PDB entry 1URQ | X-ray diffraction, 2.00 A resolution | chains A and C of the 4 polymer chains in the assembly

# Chain A
Name: M-tomosyn isoform
From: Rattus norvegicus
Reference sequence: Q9Z152 (Q9Z152); residue numbers follow UniProt; this construct covers 1050-1109
Chain sequence (63 residues; row label = number of the first residue in the row):
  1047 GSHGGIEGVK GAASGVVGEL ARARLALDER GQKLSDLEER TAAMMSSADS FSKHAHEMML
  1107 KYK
Not modelled in the structure: 1047-1050, 1109

# Chain C
Name: Synaptosomal-associated protein 25
From: Rattus norvegicus
Notes: fragment: t-snare coiled-coil homology 1, residues 7-83
Reference sequence: P13795 (SN25_HUMAN); numbering as in UniProt (aligned over 7-83)
Chain sequence (80 residues; row label = number of the first residue in the row):
     4 GSHMRNELEE MQRRADQLAD ESLESTRRML QLVEESKDAG IRTLVMLDEQ GEQLDRVEEG
    64 MNHINQDMKE AEKNLKDLGK
Not modelled in the structure: 4-15
Sequence notes: conflict Asp58 (Asn in P13795), Val60 (Asn in P13795), Asn65 (Asn in P13795), His66 (Asn in P13795), Gln69 (Asn in P13795), Lys79 (Asn in P13795)

# Interface between chain A and chain C
Residue-residue contacts (8; chain A residue first):
  Arg1076(A) with Leu50(C); Gln53(C), hydrogen bond
  Thr1087(A) with Met64(C)
  Met1090(A) with Met64(C), hydrophobic; Ile67(C), hydrophobic
  Phe1097(A) with Met71(C), hydrophobic
  Met1104(A) with Leu81(C), hydrophobic; Lys83(C)
Also at the interface, not in a pair above, chain C (9 interface residues in all): Ala74, Leu78

# Summary
The interface between chain A and chain C involves 5 residues on one side and 9 on the other, with 1 hydrogen
bond. The hydrogen-bonded pair is Arg1076(A)-Gln53(C).
Chain A is M-tomosyn isoform and chain C is Synaptosomal-associated protein 25, both from Rattus norvegicus;
the structure, Crystal structure of neuronal Q-SNAREs in complex with R-SNARE motif of Tomosyn, was determined
by X-ray diffraction.
